Entry 9PDB (electron microscopy, 3.83 A resolution); this record covers chains E and F of the 7 polymer chains in the assembly.

[Chain E (and F)]
Protein: Vesicle-fusing ATPase
Source organism: Cricetulus griseus
Notes: EC 3.6.4.6; chain F of this document is another copy of the same molecule, construct and numbering; everything in this record applies to it too
UniProt: P18708 (NSF_CRIGR); numbering as in UniProt (aligned over 1-744)
Amino-acid sequence (747 residues; row label = number of the first residue in the row; numbers below 1 keep their minus sign (Gly-2 is residue -2)):
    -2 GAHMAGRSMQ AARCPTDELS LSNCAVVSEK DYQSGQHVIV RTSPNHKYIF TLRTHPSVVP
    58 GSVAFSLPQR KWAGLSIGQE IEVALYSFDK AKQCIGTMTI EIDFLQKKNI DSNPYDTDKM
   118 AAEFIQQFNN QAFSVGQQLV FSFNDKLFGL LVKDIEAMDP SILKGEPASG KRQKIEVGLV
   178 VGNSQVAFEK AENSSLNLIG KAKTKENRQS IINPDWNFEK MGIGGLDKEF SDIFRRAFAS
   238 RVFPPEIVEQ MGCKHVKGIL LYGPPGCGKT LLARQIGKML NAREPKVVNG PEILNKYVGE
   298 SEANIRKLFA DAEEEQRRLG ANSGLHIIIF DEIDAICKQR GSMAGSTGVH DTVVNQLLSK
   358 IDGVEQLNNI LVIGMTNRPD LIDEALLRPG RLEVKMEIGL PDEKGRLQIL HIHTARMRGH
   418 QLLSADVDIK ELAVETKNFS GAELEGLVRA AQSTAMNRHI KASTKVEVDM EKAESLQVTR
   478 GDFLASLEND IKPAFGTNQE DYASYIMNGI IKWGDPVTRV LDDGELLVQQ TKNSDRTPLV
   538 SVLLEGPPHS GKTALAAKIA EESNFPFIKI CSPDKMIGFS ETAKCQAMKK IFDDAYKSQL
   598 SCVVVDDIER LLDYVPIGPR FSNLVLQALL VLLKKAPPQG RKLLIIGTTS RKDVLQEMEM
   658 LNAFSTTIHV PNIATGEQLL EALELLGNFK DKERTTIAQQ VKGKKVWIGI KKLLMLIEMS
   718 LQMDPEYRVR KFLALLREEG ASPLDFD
Unresolved in the structure: -2 to 205, 741-744 (chain F: -2 to 208, 336-343, 460-466, 741-744)
Construct notes: expression tag (-2 to 0)
Ion coordination: Mg2+: Thr267 (together with ATP)
Small-molecule neighbours:
  - ATP (adenosine-5'-triphosphate), molecule 1: Gly219, Gly221, Pro262, Gly263, Cys264, Gly265, Lys266, Thr267, Leu268, Asn374, Ile406, His410, Gly438, Ala439, Glu442
  - ATP, molecule 2: Tyr502, Met504, Asn505, Gly506, Ile507, Ile508, Trp510, Val514, Pro545, His546, Ser547, Gly548, Lys549, Thr550, Ala551, Leu552, Ile707, Lys708
Curated features (UniProtKB/Swiss-Prot):
  - binding site (ATP): Asn505 to Trp510, Pro545 to Leu552
  - binding site (Mg(2+)): Thr550
  - modified residue: Lys105 (N6-acetyllysine), Ser207 (Phosphoserine), Tyr259 (Phosphotyrosine), Ser569 (Phosphoserine)
From the paper describing this entry:
  - Mg2+ coordination: Thr267
  - binding site for ATP: Asn374, Arg385, Arg388
  - catalytic residues: Asp328, Glu329, Asn374, Arg388
  - binding site for phosphate ion: Glu329
  - mutagenesis - I209N: decreased catalytic activity on ternary SNARE complexes (citing earlier work)
  - mutagenesis - I209N: unchanged catalytic activity on binary SNARE complexes (citing earlier work)
  - post-translational modification sites: Ser207 (citing earlier work)
  - self-association interface (contacts with another copy of this molecule): Ile457 to Met467
  - binding site for unknown sequence: Tyr294

[Chain E / chain F interface]
Residue-residue contacts (33):
  Arg232(E) with Asn454(F); Asp487(F), salt bridge
  Arg233(E) with Asp487(F), salt bridge
  Phe240(E) with Met453(F), hydrophobic; Ile457(F), hydrophobic
  Glu246(E) with Arg413(F)
  Gln247(E) with Arg413(F), hydrogen bond (backbone-side chain); His417(F)
  Met248(E) with Met414(F); Leu419(F), hydrophobic; Gln449(F)
  Cys250(E) with Gln449(F)
  Lys251(E) with Arg446(F), hydrogen bond (backbone-side chain)
  Arg337(E) with Pro288(F)
  Thr349(E) with Lys293(F)
  Pro386(E) with Glu440(F)
  Gln526(E) with Gln719(F)
  Gln527(E) with Glu715(F); Met716(F); Gln719(F)
  Ser531(E) with Glu715(F)
  Cys582(E) with Gly575(F)
  Lys586(E) with Ile574(F), hydrogen bond (side chain-backbone)
  Pro616(E) with Arg617(F)
  Asn620(E) with Asp610(F), hydrogen bond; Val612(F)
  Gln624(E) with Arg607(F), hydrogen bond; Asp610(F), hydrogen bond
  Leu627(E) with Arg607(F)
  Val628(E) with Ile574(F), hydrophobic
  Lys632(E) with Asp571(F), salt bridge
  Glu654(E) with Pro613(F)
  Asn659(E) with His546(F)
Also at the interface, not in a pair above, chain E (40 interface residues in all): Val239, Ile244, Val245, Gly249, Asn352, Leu523, Asp532, Arg533, Thr534, Phe618, Leu623, Leu629, Met655, Glu656, Ser662, Thr663
Also at the interface, not in a pair above, chain F (36 interface residues in all): Ser450, Thr451, Leu473, Asn505, Ile614, Arg648, Asn685, Lys709, Leu711, Met712, Met720

[Summary]
The interface between chain E and chain F involves 40 residues on one side and 36 on the other; the contacts
include 6 hydrogen bonds and 3 salt bridges. Among the polar pairs are Arg232(E)-Asp487(F),
Arg233(E)-Asp487(F) and Lys632(E)-Asp571(F). From the paper: catalytic residues Asp328(E), Glu329(E) and
Asn374(E) among others; I209N of chain E reduces catalytic activity on ternary SNARE complexes.
Both chains are Vesicle-fusing ATPase (Cricetulus griseus). Entry 9PDB (22bin20S complex (NSF-alphaSNAP-2:2
syntaxin-1a:SNAP-25), hydrolyzing, class 22) was determined by electron microscopy (same publication as 9OJR,
9OJU, 9OJZ, 9OK3, 9OK5, 9OKC and 17 further entries).
